7PF6 - chains E and J of the 11 polymer chains in the assembly; structure by electron microscopy, 4.00 A resolution.

== Chain E ==
Protein: Histone H3.2
Organism: Homo sapiens
Reference sequence: Q71DI3 (H32_HUMAN); residues 0-135 here correspond to UniProt positions 1-136 (UniProt number = residue number + 1)
Amino-acid sequence (136 residues; row label = number of the first residue in the row; numbering starts at 0):
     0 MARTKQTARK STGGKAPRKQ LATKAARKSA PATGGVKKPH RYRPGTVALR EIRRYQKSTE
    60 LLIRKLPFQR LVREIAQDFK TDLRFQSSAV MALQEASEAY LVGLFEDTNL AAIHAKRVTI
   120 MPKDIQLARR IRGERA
Unresolved in the structure: 0-36, 134-135
Differences from the reference sequence: engineered mutation Ala110 (Cys111 in Q71DI3)
Curated features (UniProtKB/Swiss-Prot):
  - modified residue: Arg2 (Asymmetric dimethylarginine), Thr3 (Phosphothreonine), Lys4 (Allysine), Gln5 (5-glutamyl dopamine), Thr6 (Phosphothreonine), Arg8 (Citrulline), Lys9 (N6,N6,N6-trimethyllysine), Ser10 (ADP-ribosylserine), Thr11 (Phosphothreonine), Lys14 (N6-(2-hydroxyisobutyryl)lysine), Arg17 (Asymmetric dimethylarginine), Lys18 (N6-(2-hydroxyisobutyryl)lysine), Lys23 (N6-(2-hydroxyisobutyryl)lysine), Arg26 (Citrulline), Lys27 (N6,N6,N6-trimethyllysine), Ser28 (ADP-ribosylserine), Lys36 (N6,N6,N6-trimethyllysine), Lys37 (N6-methyllysine), Tyr41 (Phosphotyrosine), Lys56 (N6,N6,N6-trimethyllysine) and 8 more in UniProt
  - lipidation: Lys18 (N6-decanoyllysine)

== Chain J ==
Molecule: 167-nt DNA strand
Organism: synthetic construct
Sequence (167 nucleotides; row label = number of the first residue in the row):
   572 TACTTACATG ACAGGATGTA TATATCTGAC ACGTGCCTGG AGACTAGGGA GTAATCCCCT
   632 TGGCGGTTAA AACGCGGGGG ACAGCGCGTA CGTGCGTTTA AGCGGTGCTA GAGCTGTCTA
   692 CGACCAATTG AGCGGCCTCG GCACCGGGAT TCTCCAGGCG GCCAGTG

== Interface between chain E and chain J ==
Residue-residue contacts - 25 pairs, chain E then chain J:
  Arg40(E) with DG663(J), base contact; DT664(J), hydrogen bond to the base; DG665(J), hydrogen bond to the sugar
  Tyr41(E) with DT588(J), sugar contact; DG589(J), sugar contact; DG665(J), phosphate contact
  Pro43(E) with DT664(J), phosphate contact
  Gly44(E) with DG663(J), hydrogen bond to the phosphate; DT664(J), hydrogen bond to the phosphate
  Thr45(E) with DT664(J), phosphate contact
  Val46(E) with DT664(J), hydrogen bond to the phosphate; DG665(J), phosphate contact
  Ala47(E) with DT664(J), hydrogen bond to the phosphate
  Arg49(E) with DT590(J), phosphate contact
  Glu50(E) with DT664(J), phosphate contact
  Lys56(E) with DA591(J), salt bridge to the phosphate
  Arg63(E) with DA672(J), phosphate contact; DG673(J), salt bridge to the phosphate
  Lys64(E) with DG673(J), hydrogen bond to the phosphate
  Leu65(E) with DA672(J), phosphate contact; DG673(J), hydrogen bond to the phosphate
  Pro66(E) with DA672(J), sugar contact
  Arg69(E) with DA672(J), salt bridge to the phosphate
  Arg83(E) with DG682(J), sugar contact
  Gln85(E) with DG684(J), phosphate contact
Interface residues without a listed pair, chain E (21 interface residues in all): Pro38, His39, Arg42, Arg53
Interface residues without a listed pair, chain J (14 interface residues in all): DC666, DA681, DA683

== Overview ==
Chain E and chain J form an interface of 21 and 14 residues respectively; the contacts include 8 hydrogen
bonds and 3 salt bridges. Polar pairs include Arg40(E)-DT664(J), Arg40(E)-DG665(J) and Gly44(E)-DG663(J).
Chain E is Histone H3.2 (Homo sapiens) and chain J is a 167-nt DNA strand (synthetic construct); the
structure, Nucleosome 1 of the 4x187 nucleosome array containing H1, was determined by electron microscopy,
deposited together with 7PET, 7PEU, 7PEV, 7PEW, 7PEX, 7PEY and 16 further entries.
